PDB entry 4K1U | X-ray diffraction, 2.00 A resolution | chains A and B

[Chain A (and B)]
Molecule: Steroid Delta-isomerase
Source organism: Pseudomonas putida
Notes: EC 5.3.3.1; chain B of this document is another copy of the same molecule, construct and numbering; everything in this record applies to it too
UniProtKB: P07445 (SDIS_PSEPU); numbering as in UniProt (aligned over 1-131)
Sequence (131 residues; row label = number of the first residue in the row):
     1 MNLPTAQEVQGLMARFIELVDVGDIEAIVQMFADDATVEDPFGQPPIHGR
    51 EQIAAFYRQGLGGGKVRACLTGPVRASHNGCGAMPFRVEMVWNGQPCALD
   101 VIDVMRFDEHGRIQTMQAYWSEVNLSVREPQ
Disordered / not traced: 1, 62-65, 128-131 (chain B: 1-2, 62-65, 128-131)
Construct notes: engineered mutation Phe16 (Tyr in P07445), Phe32 (Tyr in P07445)
Swiss-Prot annotation at these positions:
  - active site: Asp40 (Proton acceptor)
  - binding site (substrate): Asp103
  - mutagenesis: Tyr57 (Y57S: Reduces activity 100-fold), Trp92 (W92A: Slightly reduces activity. Reduces protein stability), Asp103 (D103A/L: Reduces activity 100-fold. Reduces activity 10000-fold; when associated with F-16; D103E: Slightly reduces activity. Reduces activity 10000-fold; when associated with F-16 ...), Leu125 (L125A: Slightly reduces activity and reduces protein stability; when associated with A-127), Val127 (V127A: Slightly reduces activity and reduces protein stability; when associated with A-125)

[Interface between chain A and chain B]
Pairs across the interface (60):
  Ala6(A) - Ser121(B)
  Ala6(A) - Val123(B)  hydrophobic
  Gln7(A) - Val123(B)
  Gln10(A) - Val123(B)
  Gln10(A) - Asn124(B)
  Phe42(A) - Ser77(B)
  Phe42(A) - Asn79(B)
  Phe42(A) - Cys81(B)  hydrophobic
  Phe42(A) - Arg106(B)
  Gly43(A) - Asn79(B)
  Thr71(A) - Arg75(B)
  Pro73(A) - Asp100(B)
  Val74(A) - Asn124(B)  hydrogen bond (backbone-side chain)
  Arg75(A) - Thr71(B)
  Arg75(A) - Pro85(B)
  Arg75(A) - Phe86(B)  hydrogen bond (side chain-backbone)
  Arg75(A) - Asp100(B)
  Arg75(A) - Val101(B)  hydrogen bond (side chain-backbone)
  Arg75(A) - Ile102(B)
  Arg75(A) - Tyr119(B)
  Arg75(A) - Asn124(B)
  Ala76(A) - Trp120(B)
  Ala76(A) - Ser121(B)  hydrogen bond (backbone-side chain)
  Ala76(A) - Asn124(B)  hydrogen bond (backbone-side chain)
  Ser77(A) - Phe42(B)
  His78(A) - Ser121(B)
  His78(A) - Glu122(B)  salt bridge
  Asn79(A) - Phe42(B)
  Asn79(A) - Gly43(B)
  Cys81(A) - Phe42(B)  hydrophobic
  Gly82(A) - Tyr119(B)
  Ala83(A) - Ile102(B)
  Ala83(A) - Tyr119(B)  hydrophobic
  Met84(A) - Ile102(B)
  Pro85(A) - Arg75(B)
  Pro85(A) - Ile102(B)
  Phe86(A) - Arg75(B)  hydrogen bond (backbone-side chain)
  Asp100(A) - Pro73(B)
  Asp100(A) - Arg75(B)
  Val101(A) - Arg75(B)  hydrogen bond (backbone-side chain)
  Ile102(A) - Arg75(B)
  Ile102(A) - Ala83(B)
  Ile102(A) - Met84(B)
  Ile102(A) - Pro85(B)
  Val104(A) - Val104(B)  hydrophobic
  Val104(A) - Tyr119(B)
  Arg106(A) - Phe42(B)
  Tyr119(A) - Arg75(B)
  Tyr119(A) - Gly82(B)
  Tyr119(A) - Ala83(B)  hydrophobic
  Tyr119(A) - Val104(B)
  Trp120(A) - Ala76(B)
  Ser121(A) - Ala6(B)
  Ser121(A) - Ala76(B)  hydrogen bond (side chain-backbone)
  Ser121(A) - His78(B)
  Glu122(A) - His78(B)  salt bridge
  Val123(A) - Gln10(B)
  Asn124(A) - Val74(B)  hydrogen bond (side chain-backbone)
  Asn124(A) - Arg75(B)
  Asn124(A) - Ala76(B)  hydrogen bond (side chain-backbone)
Interface residues without a listed pair, chain B (30 interface residues in all): Gln7

[In short]
The chain A/chain B interface involves 30 residues from each chain; the contacts include 10 hydrogen bonds and
2 salt bridges. Among the polar pairs are His78(A)-Glu122(B), Val74(A)-Asn124(B) and Arg75(A)-Phe86(B).
UniProt lists active-site residue Asp40(A), substrate-binding residue Asp103(A) and 5 mutagenesis sites on
chain A.
Chain A and chain B are both Steroid Delta-isomerase (Pseudomonas putida); the structure, Crystal structure of
delta5-3-ketosteroid isomerase containing Y16F and Y32F mutations, was determined by X-ray diffraction,
deposited together with 4K1V.
